PDB entry 6ANP | X-ray diffraction, 2.45 A resolution | chains L and H

[Chain L]
Name: CAT192 Fab Light chain
From: Homo sapiens
Notes: antibody fragment or engineered binder
Amino-acid sequence (214 residues; row label = number of the first residue in the row):
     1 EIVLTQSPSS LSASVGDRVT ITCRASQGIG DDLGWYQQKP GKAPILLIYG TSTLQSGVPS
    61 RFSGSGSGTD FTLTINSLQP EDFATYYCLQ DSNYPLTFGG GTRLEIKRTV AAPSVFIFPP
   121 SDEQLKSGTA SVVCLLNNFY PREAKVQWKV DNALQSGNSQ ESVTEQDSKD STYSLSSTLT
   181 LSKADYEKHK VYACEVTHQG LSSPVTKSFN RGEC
Disulfide bonds: Cys23-Cys88, Cys134-Cys194

[Chain H]
Name: CAT192 Fab Heavy chain
From: Homo sapiens
Notes: antibody fragment or engineered binder
Amino-acid sequence (232 residues; numbered 1 to 232; the number before each row is that of its first residue):
     1 EVQLVESGGG VVQPGRSLRL SCAASGFTFS SYGMHWVRQA PGKELEWVAV ISYDGSIKYY
    61 ADSVKGRFTI SRDNSKNTLY LQMNSLRAED TAVYYCARTG EYSGYDTDPQ YSWGQGTTVT
   121 VGGGGSSSAS TKGPSVFPLA PCSRSTSEST AALGCLVKDY FPEPVTVSWN SGALTSGVHT
   181 FPAVLQSSGL YSLSSVVTVP SSSLGTKTYT CNVDHKPSNT KVDKRVHHHH HH
Not modelled in the structure: 1-2, 100-111, 230-232
Disulfide bonds: Cys22-Cys96, Cys155-Cys211

[Interface between chain L and chain H]
Cross-chain cystine bridges: Cys214(L)-Cys142(H)
Residue-residue contacts - 62 pairs, chain L then chain H:
  Tyr36(L) - Trp113(H)
  Gln38(L) - Gln39(H)  hydrogen bond
  Gln38(L) - Tyr95(H)
  Lys42(L) - Tyr95(H)
  Lys42(L) - Gln115(H)
  Ala43(L) - Tyr95(H)  hydrophobic
  Ala43(L) - Gly114(H)
  Ala43(L) - Gln115(H)
  Pro44(L) - Leu45(H)  hydrophobic
  Pro44(L) - Trp113(H)
  Tyr87(L) - Gln39(H)
  Tyr87(L) - Lys43(H)
  Tyr87(L) - Glu44(H)
  Tyr87(L) - Leu45(H)  hydrophobic
  Tyr94(L) - Trp47(H)  hydrophobic
  Tyr94(L) - Val50(H)  hydrophobic
  Tyr94(L) - Tyr59(H)  hydrophobic
  Pro95(L) - Trp47(H)  hydrophobic
  Leu96(L) - His35(H)
  Leu96(L) - Trp47(H)
  Phe98(L) - Leu45(H)
  Gly99(L) - Glu44(H)
  Gly100(L) - Glu44(H)
  Phe116(L) - Thr150(H)
  Phe116(L) - Ala151(H)  hydrophobic
  Phe116(L) - Ala152(H)
  Phe118(L) - Leu139(H)
  Phe118(L) - Ala140(H)
  Phe118(L) - Pro141(H)
  Phe118(L) - Ala152(H)
  Pro119(L) - Ala140(H)
  Pro119(L) - Cys142(H)  hydrophobic
  Ser121(L) - Phe137(H)
  Ser121(L) - Pro138(H)
  Glu123(L) - Phe137(H)
  Glu123(L) - Pro138(H)
  Gln124(L) - Phe137(H)
  Gln124(L) - Lys158(H)
  Ser131(L) - Leu156(H)
  Ser131(L) - Lys158(H)
  Val133(L) - Leu139(H)  hydrophobic
  Leu135(L) - Ala152(H)  hydrophobic
  Leu135(L) - Phe181(H)  hydrophobic
  Leu135(L) - Val196(H)  hydrophobic
  Asn137(L) - His179(H)  hydrogen bond
  Asn137(L) - Thr198(H)
  Asn138(L) - His179(H)
  Gln160(L) - Val184(H)
  Gln160(L) - Leu185(H)  hydrogen bond (side chain-backbone)
  Gln160(L) - Gln186(H)
  Glu161(L) - Val184(H)
  Ser162(L) - Phe181(H)
  Ser162(L) - Pro182(H)  hydrogen bond (side chain-backbone)
  Val163(L) - Pro182(H)
  Thr164(L) - Phe181(H)
  Ser174(L) - His179(H)  hydrogen bond
  Ser174(L) - Phe181(H)
  Leu175(L) - Phe181(H)
  Ser176(L) - Phe181(H)
  Lys207(L) - Glu148(H)  salt bridge
  Phe209(L) - Cys142(H)  hydrophobic
  Cys214(L) - Cys142(H)  disulfide
Interface residues without a listed pair, chain L (37 interface residues in all): Gly41, Ile117, Asp167
Interface residues without a listed pair, chain H (36 interface residues in all): Val37, Glu46, Leu153, Ser194

[Overview]
37 residues of chain L face 36 of chain H across their interface; the contacts include 1 disulfide bond, 5
hydrogen bonds and 1 salt bridge. Among the polar pairs are Lys207(L)-Glu148(H), Gln38(L)-Gln39(H) and
Asn137(L)-His179(H).
Chain L is CAT192 Fab Light chain and chain H is CAT192 Fab Heavy chain, both from Homo sapiens; the
structure, CAT192 Fab Insertion Mutant H5/L0, was determined by X-ray diffraction (same publication as 6AMJ,
6AMM and 6AO0).
